PDB entry 8FY9 | electron microscopy, 3.10 A resolution | chains D and F of the 8 polymer chains in the assembly

# Chain D
Protein: Cas2-DEDDh
Chain sequence (289 residues; each row starts with the number of its first residue):
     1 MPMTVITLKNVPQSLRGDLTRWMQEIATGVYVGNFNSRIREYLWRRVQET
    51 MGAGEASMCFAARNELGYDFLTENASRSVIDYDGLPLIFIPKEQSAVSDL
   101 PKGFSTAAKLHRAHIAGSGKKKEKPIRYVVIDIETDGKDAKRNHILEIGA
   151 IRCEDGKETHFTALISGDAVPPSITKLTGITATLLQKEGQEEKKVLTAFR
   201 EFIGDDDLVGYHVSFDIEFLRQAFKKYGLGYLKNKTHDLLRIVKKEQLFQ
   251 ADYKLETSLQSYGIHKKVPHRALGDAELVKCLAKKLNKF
Unresolved in the structure: 94-289

# Chain F
Protein: Cas1
Chain sequence (316 residues; each row starts with the number of its first residue):
     1 MAGPIIAGKSESSELPRVEDRATFIYIEHAKINRVDSAVTVAEAKGVVRI
    51 PAAMIGVLLLGPGTDISHRAVELLGDTGTALVWVGEQGVRYYASGRALAR
   101 STRFLVKQAELVTNERSRLRVARRMYQMRFPTEDVSKLTMQQLRSHEGAR
   151 VRRKYRELSKKYNVPWKKRVYNPDDFAGGDPINQALSAAHVALYGLVHSV
   201 VAALGLSPGLGFVHTGHDRSFIYDVADLYKAEITVPIAFAVAAEAEEGQD
   251 IGQLARLRTRDAFVDGKILKRMVKDLQTLLEIPEEGQIEAEPLSLWDDKE
   301 KLVPYGVNYSEVTSCP
Unresolved in the structure: 1-3, 284-316
From the paper describing this entry:
  - binding site for the 28-nt DNA strand: H29

# How chain D and chain F interact
Residue-residue contacts - 43 pairs, chain D then chain F:
  Q13(D) - D36(F)
  S14(D) - A7(F)
  S14(D) - D36(F)
  S14(D) - S37(F)  hydrogen bond (backbone-side chain)
  G17(D) - D36(F)
  G17(D) - S37(F)
  G17(D) - A38(F)
  D18(D) - A7(F)
  D18(D) - G8(F)  hydrogen bond (side chain-backbone)
  D18(D) - D36(F)
  D18(D) - S37(F)  hydrogen bond (backbone-side chain)
  T20(D) - A38(F)
  T20(D) - R49(F)
  T20(D) - I50(F)
  T20(D) - P51(F)
  R21(D) - G8(F)
  R21(D) - S37(F)
  R21(D) - I50(F)
  R21(D) - P51(F)
  R21(D) - A52(F)  hydrogen bond (backbone-backbone)
  R21(D) - A53(F)  hydrogen bond (backbone-backbone)
  R21(D) - L73(F)
  R21(D) - T77(F)  hydrogen bond
  W22(D) - S10(F)
  W22(D) - E14(F)  hydrogen bond (side chain-backbone)
  W22(D) - L15(F)  hydrophobic
  W22(D) - P51(F)
  W22(D) - A53(F)
  W22(D) - M54(F)
  E25(D) - R49(F)  salt bridge
  F35(D) - M54(F)  hydrophobic
  R38(D) - S13(F)  hydrogen bond
  I39(D) - E14(F)
  I39(D) - P16(F)  hydrophobic
  Y42(D) - S13(F)
  Y42(D) - E14(F)
  R46(D) - I5(F)
  R46(D) - I6(F)
  R46(D) - A7(F)
  R46(D) - K9(F)  hydrogen bond (side chain-backbone)
  R46(D) - S10(F)
  R46(D) - E14(F)  salt bridge
  E49(D) - I5(F)
Other interface residues (no listed pair), chain D (17 interface residues in all): Q24, N34, T50

# In short
The interface between chain D and chain F involves 17 residues on one side and 21 on the other, with 9
hydrogen bonds and 2 salt bridges. Polar pairs include E25(D)-R49(F), R46(D)-E14(F) and S14(D)-S37(F). From
the paper: a binding site for the 28-nt DNA strand at H29(F).
Here chain D is Cas2-DEDDh and chain F is Cas1. Entry 8FY9 (Cryo-EM structure of Cas1:Cas2-DEDDh:PAM-deficient
prespacer complex) was determined by electron microscopy (same publication as 8FYA, 8FYB, 8FYC and 8FYD).
